PDB entry 2QDH | X-ray diffraction, 1.90 A resolution | chains A and B of the 4 polymer chains in the assembly

[Chain A (and B)]
Molecule: Fructose-1,6-bisphosphate aldolase
Organism: Leishmania mexicana
Notes: EC 4.1.2.13; chain B of this document is another copy of the same molecule, construct and numbering; everything in this record applies to it too
Reference sequence: Q9U5N6 (Q9U5N6_LEIME); numbering as in UniProt (aligned over 1-371)
Chain sequence (391 residues; numbered -19 to 371; the number before each row is that of its first residue; numbers below 1 keep their minus sign (Met-19 is residue -19)):
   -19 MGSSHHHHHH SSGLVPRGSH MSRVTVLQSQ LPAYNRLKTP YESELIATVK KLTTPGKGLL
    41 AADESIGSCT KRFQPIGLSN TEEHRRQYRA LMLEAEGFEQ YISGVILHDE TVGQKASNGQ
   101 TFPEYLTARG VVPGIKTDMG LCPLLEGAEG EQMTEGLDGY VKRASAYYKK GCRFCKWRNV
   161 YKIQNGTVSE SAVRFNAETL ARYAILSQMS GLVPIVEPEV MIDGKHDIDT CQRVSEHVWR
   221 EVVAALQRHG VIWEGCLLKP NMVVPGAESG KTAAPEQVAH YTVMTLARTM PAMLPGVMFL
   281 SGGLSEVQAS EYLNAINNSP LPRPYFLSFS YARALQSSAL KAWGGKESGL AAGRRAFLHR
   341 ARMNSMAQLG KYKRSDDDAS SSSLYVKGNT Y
Not modelled in the structure: -19 to 0, 367-371
Construct notes: expression tag (-19 to 0)
Ligand contacts: D-mannitol-1,6-diphosphate (M2P): Ala41, Asp43, Glu44, Ser45, Ser48, Arg52, Lys116, Lys156, Arg158, Glu197, Lys239, Leu280, Ser281, Gly282, Gly283, Ser310, Tyr311, Ala312, Arg313

[How chain A and chain B interact]
Pairs across the interface - 19 pairs, chain A then chain B:
  Ser2(A) - Leu7(B)
  Ser2(A) - Gln8(B)  hydrogen bond (backbone-backbone)
  Arg3(A) - Thr5(B)  hydrogen bond (side chain-backbone)
  Arg3(A) - Val6(B)
  Val4(A) - Val4(B)
  Val4(A) - Thr5(B)
  Val4(A) - Val6(B)  hydrogen bond (backbone-backbone)
  Val4(A) - Leu11(B)  hydrophobic
  Thr5(A) - Arg3(B)
  Thr5(A) - Val4(B)
  Thr5(A) - Thr5(B)  hydrogen bond
  Val6(A) - Arg3(B)
  Val6(A) - Val4(B)  hydrogen bond (backbone-backbone)
  Leu7(A) - Ser2(B)
  Leu7(A) - Arg3(B)
  Gln8(A) - Ser2(B)  hydrogen bond (backbone-backbone)
  Leu11(A) - Val4(B)  hydrophobic
  Leu11(A) - Leu11(B)  hydrophobic
  Lys18(A) - Met1(B)
Interface residues without a listed pair, chain A (10 interface residues in all): Pro12
Interface residues without a listed pair, chain B (10 interface residues in all): Pro12

[In short]
Chain A and chain B each contribute 10 residues to their interface, with 6 hydrogen bonds. Polar contacts
include Arg3(A)-Thr5(B), Thr5(A)-Thr5(B) and Ser2(A)-Gln8(B). Chain A binds D-mannitol-1,6-diphosphate.
Chain A and chain B are both Fructose-1,6-bisphosphate aldolase (Leishmania mexicana); the structure,
Fructose-1,6-bisphosphate aldolase from Leishmania mexicana in complex with mannitol-1,6-bisphosphate, a
competitive inhibitor, was determined by X-ray diffraction together with 2QAP and 2QDG from the same study.
